PDB entry 9MGW | electron microscopy, 3.00 A resolution | chains B and F of the 23 polymer chains in the assembly

== Chain B ==
Molecule: Photosystem I P700 chlorophyll a apoprotein A2
From: Dunaliella salina
Notes: EC 1.97.1.12
Chain sequence (735 residues; numbered 1 to 735; the number before each row is that of its first residue):
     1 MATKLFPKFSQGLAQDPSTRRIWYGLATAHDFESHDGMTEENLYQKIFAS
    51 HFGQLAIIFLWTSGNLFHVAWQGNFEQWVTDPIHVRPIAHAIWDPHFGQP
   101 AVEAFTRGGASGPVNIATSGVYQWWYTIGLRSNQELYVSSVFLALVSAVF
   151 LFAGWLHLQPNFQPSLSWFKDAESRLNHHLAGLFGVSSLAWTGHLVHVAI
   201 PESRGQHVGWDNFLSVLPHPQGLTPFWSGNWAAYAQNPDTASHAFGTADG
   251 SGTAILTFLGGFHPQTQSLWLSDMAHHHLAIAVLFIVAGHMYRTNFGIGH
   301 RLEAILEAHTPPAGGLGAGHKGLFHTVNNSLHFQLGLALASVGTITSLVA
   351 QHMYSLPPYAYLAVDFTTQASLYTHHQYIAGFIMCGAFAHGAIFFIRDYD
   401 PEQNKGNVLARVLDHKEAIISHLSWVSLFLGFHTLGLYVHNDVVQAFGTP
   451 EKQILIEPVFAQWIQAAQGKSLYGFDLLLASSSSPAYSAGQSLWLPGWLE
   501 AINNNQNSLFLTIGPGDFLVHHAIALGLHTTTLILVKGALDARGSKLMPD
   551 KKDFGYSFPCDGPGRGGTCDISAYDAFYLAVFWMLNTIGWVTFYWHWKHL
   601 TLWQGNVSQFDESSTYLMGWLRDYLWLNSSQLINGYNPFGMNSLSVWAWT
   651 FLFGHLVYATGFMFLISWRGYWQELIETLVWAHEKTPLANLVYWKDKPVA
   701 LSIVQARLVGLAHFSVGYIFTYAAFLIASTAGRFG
Disordered / not traced: 1-2, 735

== Chain F ==
Molecule: PSAF1
From: Dunaliella salina
Chain sequence (232 residues; numbered 1 to 232; the number before each row is that of its first residue):
     1 MASLTQMNLRSAPVARAPAARPVARRTATVARAHQQEQPAQNLGAVACAT
    51 ALALTMGLTADVQPASADIAGLTPCSESKAYNKLERKELKVLDKRLKKYE
   101 PGSAPYLALQATKERTENRFKTYAKQGLLCGNDGLPHLISDPGLALRFNH
   151 AGEVFIPTFGFLYVAGYIGHVGRQYIILSKEDAKPTDKEIILDVPLALKL
   201 AFQGWAWPLASIQELRNGSLLEKDENITVSPR
Disordered / not traced: 1-67

== Chain B / chain F interface ==
Pairs across the interface (48):
  Leu413(B) - Arg232(F)  hydrogen bond (backbone-side chain)
  Asp414(B) - Arg232(F)  salt bridge
  Lys416(B) - Ser230(F)
  Lys416(B) - Arg232(F)
  Glu417(B) - Val229(F)
  Glu417(B) - Ser230(F)  hydrogen bond
  Glu417(B) - Arg232(F)  salt bridge
  Gly448(B) - Glu88(F)
  Thr449(B) - Glu88(F)
  Thr449(B) - Arg119(F)  hydrogen bond
  Pro450(B) - Leu84(F)  hydrophobic
  Pro450(B) - Glu88(F)
  Pro450(B) - Leu135(F)
  Glu451(B) - Leu84(F)
  Glu451(B) - Glu88(F)
  Glu451(B) - Arg119(F)  salt bridge
  Glu451(B) - Phe120(F)
  Glu451(B) - Tyr123(F)
  Glu451(B) - Leu135(F)
  Glu451(B) - Pro136(F)
  Lys452(B) - Arg119(F)
  Lys452(B) - Tyr123(F)
  Gln453(B) - Leu135(F)
  Ile454(B) - Leu138(F)  hydrophobic
  Leu455(B) - Asp133(F)
  Leu455(B) - Leu135(F)  hydrophobic
  Leu455(B) - Pro136(F)
  Leu455(B) - His137(F)
  Leu455(B) - Leu138(F)  hydrogen bond (backbone-backbone)
  Ile456(B) - Leu138(F)
  Ile456(B) - Ser140(F)
  Glu457(B) - Leu72(F)
  Glu457(B) - His137(F)  salt bridge
  Glu457(B) - Leu138(F)  hydrogen bond (backbone-backbone)
  Val459(B) - Asp141(F)
  Phe460(B) - Asp141(F)
  Gln462(B) - Ala70(F)
  Tyr473(B) - Ala70(F)  hydrogen bond (backbone-backbone)
  Tyr473(B) - Gly71(F)  hydrogen bond (backbone-backbone)
  Phe475(B) - Ala70(F)  hydrophobic
  Pro515(B) - His137(F)
  Arg543(B) - Arg232(F)  hydrogen bond (side chain-backbone)
  Gly544(B) - Arg232(F)
  Ser545(B) - Pro231(F)
  Lys546(B) - Thr228(F)
  Lys546(B) - Val229(F)  hydrogen bond (side chain-backbone)
  Lys546(B) - Pro231(F)
  Pro549(B) - Pro231(F)  hydrophobic
Interface residues without a listed pair, chain B (26 interface residues in all): Leu472
Interface residues without a listed pair, chain F (24 interface residues in all): Ile69, Tyr81, Ile139, Leu144

== Summary ==
26 residues of chain B and 24 residues of chain F are in contact, with 9 hydrogen bonds and 4 salt bridges.
Polar contacts include Asp414(B)-Arg232(F), Glu417(B)-Arg232(F) and Glu451(B)-Arg119(F).
Chain B is Photosystem I P700 chlorophyll a apoprotein A2 and chain F is PSAF1, both from Dunaliella salina;
the structure, Dunaliella salina PSI-LHCI-TIDI1 supercomplex, was determined by electron microscopy, deposited
together with 9MGZ, 9MH0 and 9MH1.
